PDB entry 2C1J | X-ray diffraction, 2.60 A resolution | chains A and B of the 4 polymer chains in the assembly

[Chain A (and B)]
Molecule: 14-3-3 protein zeta/delta
Organism: Homo sapiens
Notes: chain B of this document is another copy of the same molecule, construct and numbering; everything in this record applies to it too
UniProtKB: P63104 (1433Z_HUMAN); residues 1-245 here = UniProt positions 1-245
Chain sequence (258 residues; each row starts with the number of its first residue; numbers below 1 keep their minus sign (Met-12 is residue -12)):
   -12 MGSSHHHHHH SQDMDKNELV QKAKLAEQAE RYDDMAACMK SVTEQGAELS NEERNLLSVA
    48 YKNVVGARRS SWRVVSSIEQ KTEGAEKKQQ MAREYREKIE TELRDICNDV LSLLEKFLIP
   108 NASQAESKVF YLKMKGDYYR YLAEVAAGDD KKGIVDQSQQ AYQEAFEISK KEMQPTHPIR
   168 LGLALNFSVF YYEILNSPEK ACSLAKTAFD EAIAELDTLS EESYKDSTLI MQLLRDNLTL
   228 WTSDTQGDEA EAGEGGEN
Not modelled in the structure: -12 to 0, 231-245

[Interface between chain A and chain B]
Contacting residue pairs (30; chain A residue first):
  Met1(A) - Met78(B)  hydrophobic
  Glu5(A) - Met78(B)
  Leu12(A) - Met78(B)
  Leu12(A) - Ala79(B)  hydrophobic
  Leu12(A) - Tyr82(B)  hydrophobic
  Ala13(A) - Tyr82(B)
  Gln15(A) - Val61(B)
  Ala16(A) - Ser58(B)  hydrogen bond (backbone-side chain)
  Ala16(A) - Tyr82(B)  hydrophobic
  Arg18(A) - Ser58(B)
  Arg18(A) - Tyr82(B)  hydrogen bond
  Arg18(A) - Lys85(B)
  Arg18(A) - Glu89(B)  salt bridge
  Asp21(A) - Tyr82(B)  hydrogen bond
  Asp21(A) - Lys85(B)  salt bridge
  Ser58(A) - Ala16(B)  hydrogen bond (side chain-backbone)
  Ser58(A) - Arg18(B)
  Val61(A) - Gln15(B)
  Ile65(A) - Gln15(B)
  Met78(A) - Glu5(B)
  Met78(A) - Leu12(B)
  Ala79(A) - Leu12(B)  hydrophobic
  Tyr82(A) - Lys9(B)
  Tyr82(A) - Leu12(B)  hydrophobic
  Tyr82(A) - Ala13(B)
  Tyr82(A) - Arg18(B)  hydrogen bond
  Tyr82(A) - Asp21(B)  hydrogen bond
  Lys85(A) - Asp21(B)  salt bridge
  Ile86(A) - Arg18(B)
  Glu89(A) - Arg18(B)  salt bridge
Other interface residues (no listed pair), chain A (22 interface residues in all): Gln8, Lys9, Arg55, Val62, Lys75
Other interface residues (no listed pair), chain B (22 interface residues in all): Gln8, Arg55, Val62, Ile65, Lys75, Glu81, Ile86

[In short]
Chain A and chain B each contribute 22 residues to their interface; the contacts include 6 hydrogen bonds and
4 salt bridges. Polar pairs include Arg18(A)-Glu89(B), Asp21(A)-Lys85(B) and Ala16(A)-Ser58(B).
Chain A and chain B are both 14-3-3 protein zeta/delta (Homo sapiens); the structure, Molecular basis for the
recognition of phosphorylated and phosphoacetylated histone H3 by 14-3-3, was determined by X-ray diffraction,
deposited together with 2C1N.
